PDB entry 6YS5 | electron microscopy, 3.00 A resolution | chains 3 and d of the 10 polymer chains in the assembly

== Chain 3 ==
Molecule: 16S ribosomal RNA
Organism: Acinetobacter baumannii ATCC 19606
Sequence (1544 nucleotides; numbered 1 to 1544; the number before each row is that of its first residue):
     1 UUUAACUGAA GAGUUUGAUC AUGGCUCAGA UUGAACGCUG GCGGCAGGCU UAACACAUGC
    61 AAGUCGAGCG GGGGAAGGUA GCUUGCUACC GGACCUAGCG GCGGACGGGU GAGUAAUGCU
   121 UAGGAAUCUG CCUAUUAGUG GGGGACAACA UCUCGAAAGG GAUGCUAAUA CCGCAUACGU
   181 CCUACGGGAG AAAGCAGGGG AUCUUCGGAC CUUGCGCUAA UAGAUGAGCC UAAGUCGGAU
   241 UAGCUAGUUG GUGGGGUAAA GGCCUACCAA GGCGACGAUC UGUAGCGGGU CUGAGAGGAU
   301 GAUCCGCCAC ACUGGGACUG AGACACGGCC CAGACUCCUA CGGGAGGCAG CAGUGGGGAA
   361 UAUUGGACAA UGGGGGGAAC CCUGAUCCAG CCAUGCCGCG UGUGUGAAGA AGGCCUUAUG
   421 GUUGUAAAGC ACUUUAAGCG AGGAGGAGGC UACUUUAGUU AAUACCUAGA GAUAGUGGAC
   481 GUUACUCGCA GAAUAAGCAC CGGCUAACUC UGUGCCAGCA GCCGCGGUAA UACAGAGGGU
   541 GCGAGCGUUA AUCGGAUUUA CUGGGCGUAA AGCGUGCGUA GGCGGCUUAU UAAGUCGGAU
   601 GUGAAAUCCC CGAGCUUAAC UUGGGAAUUG CAUUCGAUAC UGGUGAGCUA GAGUAUGGGA
   661 GAGGAUGGUA GAAUUCCAGG UGUAGCGGUG AAAUGCGUAG AGAUCUGGAG GAAUACCGAU
   721 GGCGAAGGCA GCCAUCUGGC CUAAUACUGA CGCUGAGGUA CGAAAGCAUG GGGAGCAAAC
   781 AGGAUUAGAU ACCCUGGUAG UCCAUGCCGU AAACGAUGUC UACUAGCCGU UGGGGCCUUU
   841 GAGGCUUUAG UGGCGCAGCU AACGCGAUAA GUAGACCGCC UGGGGAGUAC GGUCGCAAGA
   901 CUAAAACUCA AAUGAAUUGA CGGGGGCCCG CACAAGCGGU GGAGCAUGUG GUUUAAUUCG
   961 AUGCAACGCG AAGAACCUUA CCUGGCCUUG ACAUACUAGA AACUUUCCAG AGAUGGAUUG
  1021 GUGCCUUCGG GAAUCUAGAU ACAGGUGCUG CAUGGCUGUC GUCAGCUCGU GUCGUGAGAU
  1081 GUUGGGUUAA GUCCCGCAAC GAGCGCAACC CUUUUCCUUA CUUGCCAGCA UUUCGGAUGG
  1141 GAACUUUAAG GAUACUGCCA GUGACAAACU GGAGGAAGGC GGGGACGACG UCAAGUCAUC
  1201 AUGGCCCUUA CGGCCAGGGC UACACACGUG CUACAAUGGU CGGUACAAAG GGUUGCUACA
  1261 CAGCGAUGUG AUGCUAAUCU CAAAAAGCCG AUCGUAGUCC GGAUUGGAGU CUGCAACUCG
  1321 ACUCCAUGAA GUCGGAAUCG CUAGUAAUCG CGGAUCAGAA UGCCGCGGUG AAUACGUUCC
  1381 CGGGCCUUGU ACACACCGCC CGUCACACCA UGGGAGUUUG UUGCACCAGA AGUAGCUAGC
  1441 CUAACUGCAA AGAGGGCGGU UACCACGGUG UGGCCGAUGA CUGGGGUGAA GUCGUAACAA
  1501 GGUAGCCGUA GGGGAACCUG CGGCUGGAUC ACCUCCUUAA CGAA
Not modelled in the structure: 1-923, 1023-1030, 1385-1544
Ion coordination: Mg2+ site 1 near C931 (its only coordinating residue here); Mg2+ site 2 near A934 (its only coordinating residue here); Mg2+ site 3: A961, U1196; Mg2+ site 4 near C969 (its only coordinating residue here); Mg2+ site 5 near C977 (its only coordinating residue here); Mg2+ site 6 near G990 (its only coordinating residue here); Mg2+ site 7: C1051, A1194; Mg2+ site 8: C1051, A1194, G1195; Mg2+ site 9: G1055, U1196; Mg2+ site 10: G1065, G1091; Mg2+ site 11: U1092, G1105; Mg2+ site 12 near A1107 (its only coordinating residue here); 6 more Mg2+ sites not listed

== Chain d ==
Molecule: 30S ribosomal protein S3
Organism: Acinetobacter baumannii ATCC 19606
Reference sequence: D0CD03 (D0CD03_ACIB2); residues 1-250 here = UniProt positions 1-250
Sequence (250 residues; numbered 1 to 250; the number before each row is that of its first residue):
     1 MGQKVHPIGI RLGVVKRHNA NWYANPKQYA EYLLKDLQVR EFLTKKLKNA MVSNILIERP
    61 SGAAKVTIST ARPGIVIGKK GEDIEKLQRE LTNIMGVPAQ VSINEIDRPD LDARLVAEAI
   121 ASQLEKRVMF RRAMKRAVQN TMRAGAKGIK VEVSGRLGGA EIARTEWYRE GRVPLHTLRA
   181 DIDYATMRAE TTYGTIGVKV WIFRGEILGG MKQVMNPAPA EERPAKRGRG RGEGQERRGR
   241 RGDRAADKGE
Not modelled in the structure: 1, 212-250

== Chain 3 / chain d interface ==
Contacting residue pairs (55):
  A1052(3) with Arg156(d), hydrogen bond to the sugar; Glu161(d), hydrogen bond to the sugar; Tyr193(d), base contact
  U1053(3) with Gly155(d), phosphate contact; Ile162(d), phosphate contact; Ala163(d), hydrogen bond to the phosphate; Thr195(d), hydrogen bond to the sugar
  G1054(3) with Ser154(d), hydrogen bond to the phosphate; Gly155(d), phosphate contact; Arg188(d), hydrogen bond to the base; Thr195(d), sugar contact; Gly197(d), phosphate contact
  G1055(3) with Lys199(d), phosphate contact
  C1056(3) with Lys199(d), salt bridge to the phosphate
  U1057(3) with Gln3(d), hydrogen bond to the phosphate
  G1058(3) with Gln3(d), phosphate contact
  U1059(3) with Gly2(d), base contact
  G1103(3) with Arg172(d), phosphate contact
  C1104(3) with Arg172(d), salt bridge to the phosphate; Val173(d), phosphate contact
  G1105(3) with Pro174(d), phosphate contact; Leu175(d), hydrogen bond to the phosphate; His176(d), hydrogen bond to the phosphate
  C1106(3) with His176(d), salt bridge to the phosphate
  A1108(3) with His176(d), hydrogen bond to the base; Thr177(d), hydrogen bond to the base
  C1109(3) with His176(d), hydrogen bond to the base; Thr177(d), base contact; Leu178(d), hydrogen bond to the base; Arg179(d), hydrogen bond to the sugar
  C1110(3) with Val14(d), sugar contact
  A1185(3) with Ile10(d), sugar contact
  C1186(3) with Val5(d), phosphate contact; Ile10(d), sugar contact; His176(d), sugar contact
  G1187(3) with Gly2(d), hydrogen bond to the sugar; Gln3(d), sugar contact; Lys4(d), phosphate contact; Val5(d), hydrogen bond to the phosphate; His176(d), sugar contact
  A1188(3) with Gly2(d), phosphate contact; Lys4(d), phosphate contact
  C1189(3) with Lys4(d), salt bridge to the phosphate; Trp167(d), phosphate contact
  G1190(3) with Gly2(d), hydrogen bond to the base; Trp167(d), hydrogen bond to the phosphate
  A1193(3) with Ile162(d), base contact
  A1201(3) with Arg188(d), hydrogen bond to the sugar
  U1202(3) with Arg188(d), sugar contact; Glu190(d), sugar contact; Gly194(d), sugar contact; Thr195(d), sugar contact
  G1203(3) with Tyr193(d), sugar contact; Gly194(d), sugar contact
  U1254(3) with Lys27(d), salt bridge to the phosphate
Also at the interface, not in a pair above, chain 3 (27 interface residues in all): C1060
Also at the interface, not in a pair above, chain d (33 interface residues in all): Arg169, Gly171, Thr186, Thr192

== Summary ==
27 residues of chain 3 face 33 of chain d across their interface; the contacts include 19 hydrogen bonds and 5
salt bridges. Polar contacts include G1054(3)-Arg188(d), A1108(3)-His176(d) and A1108(3)-Thr177(d). A961(3)
and U1196(3) form the Mg2+ site 3.
Here chain 3 is 16S ribosomal RNA and chain d is 30S ribosomal protein S3, both from Acinetobacter baumannii
ATCC 19606. Entry 6YS5 (Acinetobacter baumannii ribosome-amikacin complex - 30S subunit head) was determined
by electron microscopy together with 6YPU, 6YT9 and 6YTF from the same study.
